Entry 9DWK (electron microscopy, 4.30 A resolution (low resolution: residue-level contacts below are approximate; hydrogen-bond / salt-bridge calls are withheld)); this record covers chains B and J of the 12 polymer chains in the assembly.

# Chain B
Protein: Histone H4
Source organism: Homo sapiens
UniProt: P62805 (H4_HUMAN); residues 1-102 here correspond to UniProt positions 2-103 (UniProt number = residue number + 1)
Sequence (102 residues; row label = number of the first residue in the row):
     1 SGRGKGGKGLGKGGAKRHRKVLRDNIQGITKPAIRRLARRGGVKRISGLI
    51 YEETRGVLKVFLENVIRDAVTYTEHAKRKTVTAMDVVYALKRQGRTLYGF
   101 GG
Not modelled in the structure: 1-21, 102
UniProt features mapped onto this chain:
  - DNA-binding region: Lys-16 to Lys-20
  - modified residue: Ser-1 (N-acetylserine), Arg-3 (Asymmetric dimethylarginine), Lys-5 (N6-(2-hydroxyisobutyryl)lysine), Lys-8 (N6-(2-hydroxyisobutyryl)lysine), Lys-12 (N6-(2-hydroxyisobutyryl)lysine), Lys-16 (N6-(2-hydroxyisobutyryl)lysine), Lys-20 (N6,N6,N6-trimethyllysine), Lys-31 (N6-(2-hydroxyisobutyryl)lysine), Lys-44 (N6-(2-hydroxyisobutyryl)lysine), Ser-47 (Phosphoserine), Tyr-51 (Phosphotyrosine), Lys-59 (N6-(2-hydroxyisobutyryl)lysine), Lys-77 (N6-(2-hydroxyisobutyryl)lysine), Lys-79 (N6-(2-hydroxyisobutyryl)lysine), Thr-80 (Phosphothreonine), Tyr-88 (Phosphotyrosine), Lys-91 (N6-(2-hydroxyisobutyryl)lysine)
  - cross-link (Glycyl lysine isopeptide (Lys-Gly)): Lys-12 (interchain with G-Cter in SUMO2), Lys-20 (interchain with G-Cter in SUMO2), Lys-31 (interchain with G-Cter in SUMO2), Lys-59 (interchain with G-Cter in SUMO2), Lys-79 (interchain with G-Cter in SUMO2), Lys-91 (interchain with G-Cter in SUMO2)

# Chain J
Molecule: 601 J strand (non-damaged strand)
Sequence (147 nucleotides; numbered 1 to 147; the number before each row is that of its first residue):
     1 ATCGGATGTATATATCTGACACGTGCCTGGAGACTAGGGAGTAATCCCCT
    51 TGGCGGTTAAAACGCGGGGGACAGCGCGTACGTGCGTTTAAGCGGTGCTA
   101 GAGCTGTCTACGACCAATTGAGCGGCCTCGGCACCGGGATTCTCGAT
Not modelled in the structure: 1-21, 147

# Interface between chain B and chain J
Pairs across the interface - 9 pairs, chain B then chain J:
  Arg-45(B) / DG82(J)
  Ile-46(B) / DC81(J)
  Ile-46(B) / DG82(J)
  Ser-47(B) / DC81(J)
  Gly-48(B) / DC81(J)
  Arg-78(B) / DA102(J)
  Lys-79(B) / DG101(J)
  Lys-79(B) / DA102(J)
  Thr-80(B) / DA102(J)
Other interface residues (no listed pair), chain B (8 interface residues in all): Lys-44

# In short
The interface between chain B and chain J involves 8 residues on one side and 4 on the other. From UniProt: a
DNA-binding region on chain B.
Here chain B is Histone H4 (Homo sapiens) and chain J is 601 J strand (non-damaged strand). Entry 9DWK (DNA
Polymerase Beta bound to a nucleosome containing a 1-nt gap at SHL-3.5) was determined by electron microscopy.
